3WB2 - chains B and C of the 4 polymer chains in the assembly; structure by X-ray diffraction, 2.44 A resolution.

# Chain B (and C)
Name: Uncharacterized protein MJ0488
Organism: Methanocaldococcus jannaschii
Notes: chain C of this document is another copy of the same molecule, construct and numbering; everything in this record applies to it too
Reference sequence: Q57912 (Y488_METJA); residues 3-158 here = UniProt positions 3-158
Sequence (166 residues; numbered 1 to 166; the number before each row is that of its first residue):
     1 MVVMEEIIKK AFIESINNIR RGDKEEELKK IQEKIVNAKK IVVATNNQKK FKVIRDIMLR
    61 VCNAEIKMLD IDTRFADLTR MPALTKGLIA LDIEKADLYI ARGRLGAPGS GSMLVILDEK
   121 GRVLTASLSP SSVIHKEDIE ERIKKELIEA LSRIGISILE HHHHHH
Unresolved in the structure: 1, 159-166
Sequence notes: expression tag (1-2, 159-166)
Ligand contacts:
  - YGP (5'-O-[(R)-[(3,6-dimethyl-2-oxo-1,2-dihydropyridin-4-yl)oxy](hydroxy)phosphoryl]guanosine), molecule 1: R20, R21, G22, D23
  - YGP, molecule 2: K50, D77, K86, R102, G103, R104, G111, S112, S132, H135, E137, D138, I139, R142

# Chain B / chain C interface
Pairs across the interface (35):
  V3(B) - K95(C)
  E5(B) - D92(C)
  E5(B) - I93(C)
  E5(B) - E94(C)
  E5(B) - K95(C)  salt bridge
  I8(B) - D92(C)
  K9(B) - D70(C)  salt bridge
  K9(B) - I93(C)
  F12(B) - D92(C)
  F12(B) - I93(C)  hydrophobic
  I16(B) - I71(C)  hydrophobic
  D70(B) - K9(C)  salt bridge
  I71(B) - I13(C)  hydrophobic
  F75(B) - I16(C)  hydrophobic
  L91(B) - K120(C)  hydrogen bond (backbone-side chain)
  L91(B) - R122(C)
  D92(B) - E5(C)
  D92(B) - I8(C)
  D92(B) - R122(C)  salt bridge
  I93(B) - E5(C)
  I93(B) - I8(C)  hydrophobic
  I93(B) - K9(C)
  I93(B) - F12(C)  hydrophobic
  E94(B) - E5(C)
  E94(B) - K120(C)  hydrogen bond (backbone-side chain)
  K95(B) - V3(C)
  K95(B) - E5(C)  salt bridge
  Y99(B) - K120(C)
  E119(B) - K120(C)
  K120(B) - L91(C)  hydrogen bond (side chain-backbone)
  K120(B) - E94(C)  hydrogen bond (side chain-backbone)
  K120(B) - Y99(C)  hydrogen bond
  K120(B) - E119(C)
  R122(B) - L91(C)
  R122(B) - D92(C)  salt bridge
Interface residues without a listed pair, chain B (20 interface residues in all): I13, I89
Interface residues without a listed pair, chain C (19 interface residues in all): F75

# Overview
Chain B and chain C form an interface of 20 and 19 residues respectively; the contacts include 5 hydrogen
bonds and 6 salt bridges. Polar pairs include E5(B)-K95(C), K9(B)-D70(C) and D92(B)-R122(C). Chain B binds
compound YGP.
Both chains are Uncharacterized protein MJ0488 (Methanocaldococcus jannaschii). Entry 3WB2 (HcgB from
Methanocaldococcus jannaschii in complex with the guanylyl-pyridinol product in a model reaction of
[Fe]-hydrogenase ...) was determined by X-ray diffraction together with 3WB0 and 3WB1 from the same study.
